Entry 8W5T (electron microscopy, 3.60 A resolution); this record covers chains L and B of the 4 polymer chains in the assembly.

Chain L:
Protein: Light chain of Ab57
From: Mus musculus
Chain sequence (110 residues; each row starts with the number of its first residue):
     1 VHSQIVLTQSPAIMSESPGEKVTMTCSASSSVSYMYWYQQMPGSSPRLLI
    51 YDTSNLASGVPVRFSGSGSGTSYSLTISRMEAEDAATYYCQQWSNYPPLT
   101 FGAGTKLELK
Unresolved in the structure: 1-5, 109-110

Chain B:
Protein: Minor capsid protein A1
From: Escherichia phage Qbeta
UniProt: Q8LTE1 (A1_BPQBE); residues 0-132 here correspond to UniProt positions 1-133 (UniProt number = residue number + 1)
Chain sequence (133 residues; row label = number of the first residue in the row; numbering starts at 0):
     0 MAKLETVTLGNIGKDGKQTLVLNPRGVNPTNGVASLSQAGAVPALEKRVT
    50 VSVSQPSRNRKNYKVQVKIQNPTACTANGSCDPSVTRQAYADVTFSFTQY
   100 STDEERAFVRTELAALLASPLLIDAIDQLNPAY
Unresolved in the structure: 0, 76-79, 132

Interface between chain L and chain B:
Residue-residue contacts (6):
  Tyr51(L) - Asn10(B)  hydrogen bond
  Tyr51(L) - Gly15(B)  hydrogen bond (side chain-backbone)
  Tyr51(L) - Lys16(B)
  Asn55(L) - Asp14(B)
  Asn55(L) - Lys16(B)
  Ala57(L) - Lys16(B)  hydrogen bond (backbone-side chain)
Also at the interface, not in a pair above, chain L (4 interface residues in all): Ser58

Summary:
The chain L/chain B interface involves 4 residues from each chain, with 3 hydrogen bonds. Polar pairs include
Tyr51(L)-Asn10(B), Tyr51(L)-Gly15(B) and Ala57(L)-Lys16(B).
Chain L is Light chain of Ab57 (Mus musculus) and chain B is Minor capsid protein A1 (Escherichia phage
Qbeta); the structure, Cryo-EM structure of Qb-Ab57, was determined by electron microscopy (same publication
as 8W5D, 8W5E, 8W5F, 8W5G, 8W5L, 8W5M and 8 further entries).
